PDB entry 9H8G | electron microscopy, 2.09 A resolution | chains A and O of the 13 polymer chains in the assembly

== Chain A ==
Molecule: 16S rRNA fragment
Organism: Escherichia coli
Sequence (1541 nucleotides; each row starts with the number of its first residue; note: 1 number in that range is skipped by the numbering (no residue carries it; nothing is unmodelled there)):
     1 AAAUUGAAGA GUUUGAUCAU GGCUCAGAUU GAACGCUGGC GGCAGGCCUA ACACAUGCAA
    61 GUCGAACGGU AACAGGAAGA AGCUUGCUUC UUUGCUGACG AGUGGCGGAC GGGUGAGUAA
   121 UGUCUGGGAA ACUGCCUGAU GGAGGGGGAU AACUACUGGA AACGGUAGCU AAUACCGCAU
   181 AACGUCGCAA GACCAAAGAG GGGGACCUUC GGGCCUCUUG CCAUCGGAUG UGCCCAGAUG
   241 GGAUUAGCUA GUAGGUGGGG UAACGGCUCA CCUAGGCGAC GAUCCCUAGC UGGUCUGAGA
   301 GGAUGACCAG CCACACUGGA ACUGAGACAC GGUCCAGACU CCUACGGGAG GCAGCAGUGG
   361 GGAAUAUUGC ACAAUGGGCG CAAGCCUGAU GCAGCCAUGC CGCGUGUAUG AAGAAGGCCU
   421 UCGGGUUGUA AAGUACUUUC AGCGGGGAGG AAGGGAGUAA AGUUAAUACC UUUGCUCAUU
   481 GACGUUACCC GCAGAAGAAG CACCGGCUAA CUCCGUGCCA GCAGCCXCGG UAAUACGGAG
   541 GGUGCAAGCG UUAAUCGGAA UUACUGGGCG UAAAGCGCAC GCAGGCGGUU UGUUAAGUCA
   601 GAUGUGAAAU CCCCGGGCUC AACCUGGGAA CUGCAUCUGA UACUGGCAAG CUUGAGUCUC
   661 GUAGAGGGGG GUAGAAUUCC AGGUGUAGCG GUGAAAUGCG UAGAGAUCUG GAGGAAUACC
   721 GGUGGCGAAG GCGGCCCCCU GGACGAAGAC UGACGCUCAG GUGCGAAAGC GUGGGGAGCA
   781 AACAGGAUUA GAUACCCUGG UAGUCCACGC CGUAAACGAU GUCGACUUGG AGGUUGUGCC
   841 CUUGAGGCGU GGCUUCCGGA GCUAACGCGU UAAGUCGACC GCCUGGGGAG UACGGCCGCA
   901 AGGUUAAAAC UCAAAUGAAU UGACGGGGGC
   932 CCGCACAAGC GGUGGAGCAU GUGGUUUAAU UCGAUGXAAC GCGAAGAACC UUACCUGGUC
   992 UUGACAUCCA CGGAAGUUUU CAGAGAUGAG AAUGUGCCUU CGGGAACCGU GAGACAGGUG
  1052 CUGCAUGGCU GUCGUCAGCU CGUGUUGUGA AAUGUUGGGU UAAGUCCCGC AACGAGCGCA
  1112 ACCCUUAUCC UUUGUUGCCA GCGGUCCGGC CGGGAACUCA AAGGAGACUG CCAGUGAUAA
  1172 ACUGGAGGAA GGUGGGGAUG ACGUCAAGUC AUCAUGGCCC UUACGACCAG GGCUACACAC
  1232 GUGCUACAAU GGCGCAUACA AAGAGAAGCG ACCUCGCGAG AGCAAGCGGA CCUCAUAAAG
  1292 UGCGUCGUAG UCCGGAUUGG AGUCUGCAAC UCGACUCCAU GAAGUCGGAA UCGCUAGUAA
  1352 UCGUGGAUCA GAAUGCCACG GUGAAUACGU UCCCGGCCUU GUACACACCG CCCGUXACAC
  1412 CAUGGGAGUG GGUUGCAAAA GAAGUAGGUA GCUUAACCUU CGGGAGGGCG CUUACCACUU
  1472 UGUGAUUCAU GACUGGGGUG AAGUCGUAAC AAGGUAACCG UAGGGGAACC UGCGGUUGGA
  1532 UCACCUCCUU A
Not modelled in the structure: 932-1386, 1535-1542
Modified / non-standard residues: PSU (pseudouridine-5'-monophosphate) at position 516, G7M (N7-methyl-guanosine-5'-monophosphate) at position 527, 2MG (2N-methylguanosine-5'-monophosphate) at position 967, 5MC (5-methylcytidine-5'-monophosphate) at position 968, 2MG (2N-methylguanosine-5'-monophosphate) at position 1208, 4OC (4n,o2'-methylcytidine-5'-monophosphate) at position 1402, 5MC (5-methylcytidine-5'-monophosphate) at position 1407, UR3 (3-methyluridine-5'-monophoshate) at position 1498, 2MG (2N-methylguanosine-5'-monophosphate) at position 1516, MA6 (6N-dimethyladenosine-5'-monophoshate) at position 1518, MA6 (6N-dimethyladenosine-5'-monophoshate) at position 1519
Ion coordination: Mg2+ site 1: A8, A298; K+ site 1: G11, U12, G21, G22; K+ site 2: U12, C526, G7M_527, A914; Mg2+ site 2: U13, U14; Mg2+ site 3 near G21 (its only coordinating residue here); Mg2+ site 4: C48, G115; Mg2+ site 5 near A53 (its only coordinating residue here); Mg2+ site 6 near U56 (its only coordinating residue here); Mg2+ site 7: A59, U387; K+ site 3: G61, U62, G104, G105; Mg2+ site 8 near G100 (its only coordinating residue here); K+ site 4: G107, G108, G326; 43 more Mg2+ sites not listed; 27 more K+ sites not listed
Small-molecule neighbours: A1IC4 ((2S,3S)-2-[[(2S)-2-[[(2S,4S)-5-aminocarbonyloxy-4-oxidanyl-2-[[(2S,3R)-3-oxidanylpiperidin-2-yl]carbonylamino]pentanoyl]amino]-3-(1H-imidazol-4-yl)propanoyl]amino]-3-(2-chloranyl-1H-imidazol-4-yl)-3-oxidanyl-propanoic acid): U692, G693, U788, U789, G791, A792, A794, C795, C796, U1506
Reported in the primary citation:
  - binding site for A1IC4: G693, U788 to G791, A794 to C796, U1506
  - conformationally variable residues: U793
  - contacts within the chain: G926-G1505 (pi stacking)

== Chain O ==
Protein: Small ribosomal subunit protein uS15
Organism: Escherichia coli
UniProt: P0ADZ4 (RS15_ECOLI); residue numbers follow UniProt; this construct covers 1-89
Sequence (89 residues; each row starts with the number of its first residue):
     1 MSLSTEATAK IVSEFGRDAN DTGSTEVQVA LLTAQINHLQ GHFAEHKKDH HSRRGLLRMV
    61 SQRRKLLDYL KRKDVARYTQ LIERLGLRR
Not modelled in the structure: 1

== Chain A / chain O interface ==
Pairs across the interface (63; chain A residue first):
  A579(A) - Arg54(O)  sugar contact
  C580(A) - Ser61(O)  sugar contact
  G581(A) - Ser61(O)  sugar contact
  G581(A) - Lys65(O)  salt bridge to the phosphate
  C582(A) - Lys65(O)  salt bridge to the phosphate
  G656(A) - Gly23(O)  base contact
  G656(A) - Gln28(O)  hydrogen bond to the sugar
  G656(A) - Gln62(O)  hydrogen bond to the phosphate
  U657(A) - Thr22(O)  hydrogen bond to the sugar
  U657(A) - Gln28(O)  hydrogen bond to the sugar
  U657(A) - Leu31(O)  sugar contact
  U657(A) - Gln62(O)  phosphate contact
  C658(A) - Thr8(O)  phosphate contact
  C658(A) - Thr22(O)  hydrogen bond to the sugar
  C658(A) - Leu31(O)  sugar contact
  U659(A) - Thr8(O)  phosphate contact
  C660(A) - Thr5(O)  phosphate contact
  G666(A) - His51(O)  sugar contact
  G666(A) - Ser52(O)  hydrogen bond to the base
  G667(A) - His42(O)  base contact
  G667(A) - Asp49(O)  hydrogen bond to the sugar
  G667(A) - His51(O)  sugar contact
  G668(A) - His46(O)  hydrogen bond to the base
  G668(A) - Lys48(O)  sugar contact
  G668(A) - Asp49(O)  sugar contact
  G669(A) - His46(O)  sugar contact
  A728(A) - Arg54(O)  salt bridge to the phosphate
  A729(A) - His51(O)  base contact
  G730(A) - His51(O)  hydrogen bond to the base
  C739(A) - His42(O)  hydrogen bond to the sugar
  U740(A) - Ser2(O)  hydrogen bond to the phosphate
  U740(A) - His38(O)  salt bridge to the phosphate
  U740(A) - Leu39(O)  phosphate contact
  U740(A) - His42(O)  sugar contact
  U740(A) - Ser52(O)  hydrogen bond to the sugar
  G741(A) - Ser2(O)  phosphate contact
  G741(A) - His51(O)  sugar contact
  G741(A) - Ser52(O)  hydrogen bond to the sugar
  G741(A) - Gly55(O)  sugar contact
  G742(A) - Arg58(O)  hydrogen bond to the phosphate
  G742(A) - Met59(O)  phosphate contact
  A743(A) - Arg58(O)  salt bridge to the phosphate
  A749(A) - Asn20(O)  sugar contact
  A749(A) - Thr22(O)  base contact
  C750(A) - Arg17(O)  phosphate contact
  C750(A) - Asn20(O)  sugar contact
  C750(A) - Asp21(O)  hydrogen bond to the sugar
  C750(A) - Thr22(O)  hydrogen bond to the sugar
  C750(A) - Gly23(O)  hydrogen bond to the sugar
  C750(A) - Ser24(O)  sugar contact
  U751(A) - Arg17(O)  salt bridge to the phosphate
  U751(A) - Gly23(O)  sugar contact
  U751(A) - Ser24(O)  sugar contact
  G752(A) - Tyr69(O)  sugar contact
  G752(A) - Lys73(O)  sugar contact
  A753(A) - Tyr69(O)  hydrogen bond to the phosphate
  A753(A) - Lys73(O)  salt bridge to the phosphate
  C754(A) - Tyr69(O)  sugar contact
  C754(A) - Arg72(O)  salt bridge to the phosphate
  G755(A) - Lys65(O)  phosphate contact
  C764(A) - His50(O)  sugar contact
  C808(A) - Lys48(O)  salt bridge to the phosphate
  G809(A) - Lys48(O)  salt bridge to the phosphate
Also at the interface, not in a pair above, chain A (33 interface residues in all): G727, G765
Also at the interface, not in a pair above, chain O (33 interface residues in all): Thr25, Gln35, Leu66

== Summary ==
The chain A/chain O interface involves 33 residues from each chain, with 18 hydrogen bonds and 10 salt
bridges. Among the polar pairs are G666(A)-Ser52(O), G668(A)-His46(O) and G730(A)-His51(O). Chain A binds
compound A1IC4. From the paper: a binding site for A1IC4 at G693(A), U788(A) and A794(A) among others;
conformational variability at U793(A).
Here chain A is 16S rRNA fragment and chain O is Small ribosomal subunit protein uS15, both from Escherichia
coli. Entry 9H8G (Complex 5 30S-GE81112) was determined by electron microscopy (same publication as 9H9H,
9H9I, 9H9J, 9H9K, 9H9L, 9H9M and 9H9N).
